5ITU - chains A and D of the 3 polymer chains in the assembly; structure by X-ray diffraction, 2.41 A resolution.

[Chain A]
Protein: Endonuclease 8-like 1
From: Homo sapiens
Notes: EC 3.2.2.-, 4.2.99.18
Reference sequence: Q96FI4 (NEIL1_HUMAN); numbering as in UniProt (aligned over 1-390)
Amino-acid sequence (400 residues; each row starts with the number of its first residue):
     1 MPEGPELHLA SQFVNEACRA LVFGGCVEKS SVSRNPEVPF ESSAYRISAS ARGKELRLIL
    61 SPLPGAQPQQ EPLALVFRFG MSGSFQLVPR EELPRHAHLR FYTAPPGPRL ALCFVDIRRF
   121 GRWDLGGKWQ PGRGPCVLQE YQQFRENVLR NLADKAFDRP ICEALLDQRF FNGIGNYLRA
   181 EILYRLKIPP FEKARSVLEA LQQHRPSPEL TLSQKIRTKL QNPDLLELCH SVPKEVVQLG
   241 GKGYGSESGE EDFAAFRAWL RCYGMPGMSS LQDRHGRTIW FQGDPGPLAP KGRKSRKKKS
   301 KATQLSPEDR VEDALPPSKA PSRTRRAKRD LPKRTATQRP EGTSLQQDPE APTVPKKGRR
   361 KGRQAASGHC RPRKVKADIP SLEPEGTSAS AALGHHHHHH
Disordered / not traced: 1, 202-221, 247, 291-400
Sequence notes: expression tag (391-400)
Curated features (UniProtKB/Swiss-Prot):
  - active site: Pro2 (Schiff-base intermediate with DNA), Glu3 (Proton donor), Lys54 (Proton donor), Arg339 (Proton donor)
  - binding site (DNA): Asn176, Arg339
  - natural variant: Ala44 (A44D: Found in a patient with childhood-onset nephrotic syndrome, focal segmental glomerulosclerosis and end-stage renal disease; uncertain significance), Ala156 (A156T: Found in a patient with childhood-onset steroid-resistant nephrotic syndrome; uncertain significance), Glu181 (E181K: Found in a patient with nephrotic syndrome also carrying mutation P-159 in MYO1E), Lys242 (K242R: In RNA edited version)
  - mutagenesis: Pro2 (P2T: Loss of glycosylase and AP lyase activity; Loss of glycosylase activity), Glu3 (E3Q: Loss of glycosylase and AP lyase activity), Lys54 (K54L: Loss of glycosylase activity), Arg277 (R277A: Strongly reduced glycosylase activity. Has little effect on AP lyase activity)
From the paper describing this entry:
  - conformationally variable residues (side-chain flip): Lys242
  - catalytic residues: Pro2, Glu6 (from molecular simulation)
  - mutagenesis - E6A: decreased catalytic activity on Tg

[Chain D]
Molecule: 13-nt DNA strand
Sequence (13 nucleotides; numbered 1 to 13; the number before each row is that of its first residue):
     1 CGTCCACGTC TAC

[Interface between chain A and chain D]
Contacting residue pairs (29):
  Pro2(A) - DC7(D)  sugar contact
  Pro2(A) - DG8(D)  phosphate contact
  Glu3(A) - DC7(D)  sugar contact
  Glu3(A) - DG8(D)  phosphate contact
  Lys54(A) - DG8(D)  salt bridge to the phosphate
  Lys54(A) - DT9(D)  salt bridge to the phosphate
  Arg78(A) - DC10(D)  salt bridge to the phosphate
  Gly80(A) - DG8(D)  sugar contact
  Met81(A) - DA6(D)  sugar contact
  Met81(A) - DC7(D)  phosphate contact
  Met81(A) - DG8(D)  phosphate contact
  Arg118(A) - DA6(D)  base contact
  Phe120(A) - DG8(D)  base contact
  Gln130(A) - DC10(D)  hydrogen bond to the phosphate
  Arg133(A) - DT9(D)  salt bridge to the phosphate
  Gln168(A) - DT9(D)  phosphate contact
  Gly175(A) - DG8(D)  phosphate contact
  Asn176(A) - DC7(D)  hydrogen bond to the phosphate
  Asn176(A) - DG8(D)  hydrogen bond to the phosphate
  Tyr177(A) - DC7(D)  sugar contact
  Tyr244(A) - DA6(D)  phosphate contact
  Tyr244(A) - DC7(D)  sugar contact
  Tyr263(A) - DA6(D)  phosphate contact
  Tyr263(A) - DC7(D)  hydrogen bond to the phosphate
  His275(A) - DT9(D)  base contact
  His275(A) - DC10(D)  base contact
  Arg277(A) - DC7(D)  salt bridge to the phosphate
  Arg277(A) - DG8(D)  salt bridge to the phosphate
  Thr278(A) - DA6(D)  hydrogen bond to the phosphate
Other interface residues (no listed pair), chain A (21 interface residues in all): Arg122, Leu166

[In short]
21 residues of chain A and 5 residues of chain D are in contact, with 5 hydrogen bonds and 6 salt bridges.
Among the polar pairs are Gln130(A)-DC10(D), Asn176(A)-DC7(D) and Asn176(A)-DG8(D). From the paper: catalytic
residues Pro2(A) and Glu6(A); E6A of chain A reduces catalytic activity on Tg.
Chain A is Endonuclease 8-like 1 (Homo sapiens) and chain D is a 13-nt DNA strand; the structure, Crystal
Structure of Human NEIL1(242K) bound to duplex DNA containing THF, was determined by X-ray diffraction
together with 5ITQ, 5ITR, 5ITT, 5ITX and 5ITY from the same study.
